PDB entry 8WA3 | electron microscopy, 2.86 A resolution | chains A and B of the 5 polymer chains in the assembly

Chain A:
Molecule: Guanine nucleotide-binding protein G(s) subunit alpha isoforms short
Organism: Bos taurus
UniProtKB: P04896 (GNAS2_BOVIN); residues 1-394 here = UniProt positions 1-394
Sequence (394 residues; numbered 1 to 394; the number before each row is that of its first residue):
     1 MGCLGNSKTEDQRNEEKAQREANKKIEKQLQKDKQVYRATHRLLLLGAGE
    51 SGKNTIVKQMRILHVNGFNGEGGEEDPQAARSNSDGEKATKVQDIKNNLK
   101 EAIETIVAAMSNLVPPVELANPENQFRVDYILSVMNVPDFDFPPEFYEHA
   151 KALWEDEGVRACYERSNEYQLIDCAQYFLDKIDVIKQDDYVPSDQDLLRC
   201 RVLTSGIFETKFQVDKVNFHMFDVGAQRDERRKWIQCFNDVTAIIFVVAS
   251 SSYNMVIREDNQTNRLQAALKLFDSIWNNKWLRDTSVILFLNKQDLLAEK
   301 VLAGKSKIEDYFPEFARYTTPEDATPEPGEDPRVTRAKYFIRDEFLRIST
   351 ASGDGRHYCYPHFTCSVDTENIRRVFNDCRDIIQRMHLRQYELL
Not modelled in the structure: 1-8, 61-204, 252-261
Construct notes: engineered mutation Asn54 (Ser in P04896), Ala226 (Gly in P04896), Ala268 (Glu in P04896), Lys271 (Asn in P04896), Asp274 (Lys in P04896), Lys280 (Arg in P04896), Asp284 (Thr in P04896), Thr285 (Ile in P04896), Ser366 (Ala in P04896)
UniProt features mapped onto this chain:
  - region: Arg42 to Lys53, Thr55 (G1 motif), Asp196 to Thr204 (G2 motif), Phe219 to Gly225, Gln227, Arg228 (G3 motif), Ile288 to Asp295 (G4 motif), Thr364, Cys365, Val367 to Thr369 (G5 motif)
  - binding site (GTP): Gly47 to Lys53, Thr55, Leu197 to Thr204, Asp223 to Gly225, Gln227, Asn292 to Asp295
  - binding site (Mg(2+)): Thr204
  - modified residue: Ser352 (Phosphoserine)
  - lipidation: Gly2 (N-palmitoyl glycine), Cys3 (S-palmitoyl cysteine)
  - cross-link: Lys300 (Glycyl lysine isopeptide (Lys-Gly) (interchain with G-Cter in ubiquitin))

Chain B:
Molecule: Guanine nucleotide-binding protein G(I)/G(S)/G(T) subunit beta-1, O-antigen polymerase
Organism: Rattus norvegicus
UniProtKB: chimeric construct of P54311, A0A0P6XLS5: residues 2-340 from P54311 (GBB1_RAT) positions 2-340 (same numbers); residues 359-366 from A0A0P6XLS5 positions 218-225 (UniProt number = residue number - 141)
Sequence (371 residues; row label = number of the first residue in the row; numbers below 1 keep their minus sign (Met-4 is residue -4)):
    -4 MGSLLQSELDQLRQEAEQLKNQIRDARKACADATLSQITNNIDPVGRIQM
    46 RTRRTLRGHLAKIYAMHWGTDSRLLVSASQDGKLIIWDSYTTNKVHAIPL
    96 RSSWVMTCAYAPSGNYVACGGLDNICSIYNLKTREGNVRVSRELAGHTGY
   146 LSCCRFLDDNQIVTSSGDTTCALWDIETGQQTTTFTGHTGDVMSLSLAPD
   196 TRLFVSGACDASAKLWDVREGMCRQTFTGHESDINAICFFPNGNAFATGS
   246 DDATCRLFDLRADQELMTYSHDNIICGITSVSFSKSGRLLLAGYDDFNCN
   296 VWDALKADRAGVLAGHDNRVSCLGVTDDGMAVATGSWDSFLKIWNGSSGG
   346 GGSGGGGSSGVSGWRLFKKIS
Not modelled in the structure: -4 to 2, 344-366
Construct notes: initiating methionine (-4); expression tag (-3 to 1); linker (341-358)
UniProt features mapped onto this chain:
  - modified residue: Ser2 (N-acetylserine), His266 (Phosphohistidine)

Interface between chain A and chain B:
Pairs across the interface (56; chain A residue first):
  Gln19(A) with Asp83(B), hydrogen bond; Thr86(B), hydrogen bond; Asn88(B), hydrogen bond
  Asn23(A) with Asn88(B), hydrogen bond; Lys89(B)
  Ile26(A) with Lys89(B); Val90(B); His91(B); Ala92(B), hydrophobic
  Glu27(A) with Lys89(B), salt bridge
  Leu30(A) with Gly53(B); Ile80(B), hydrophobic; Lys89(B)
  Asp33(A) with Lys78(B), salt bridge
  Lys34(A) with Leu55(B)
  Tyr37(A) with Leu55(B), hydrophobic; Ala56(B); Asp76(B)
  Ser205(A) with Asp118(B)
  Gly206(A) with Leu117(B); Asn119(B)
  Ile207(A) with Trp99(B); Leu117(B)
  Phe222(A) with Trp99(B)
  Ala226(A) with Asn119(B), hydrogen bond (backbone-side chain); Thr143(B)
  Gln227(A) with Leu117(B), hydrogen bond (side chain-backbone); Asn119(B), hydrogen bond; Tyr145(B), hydrogen bond (side chain-backbone)
  Arg228(A) with Asp163(B); Asp186(B), salt bridge
  Arg232(A) with Cys204(B), hydrogen bond (side chain-backbone); Asp228(B), salt bridge
  Lys233(A) with Tyr145(B); Met188(B); Cys204(B); Asp228(B), salt bridge; Asn230(B), hydrogen bond; Asp246(B), salt bridge
  Trp234(A) with Leu117(B), hydrophobic; Tyr145(B)
  Gln236(A) with Tyr59(B); Arg314(B); Trp332(B)
  Cys237(A) with Lys57(B), hydrogen bond (backbone-side chain); Tyr59(B); Trp99(B); Met101(B), hydrophobic
  Phe238(A) with Trp99(B), hydrophobic; Leu117(B), hydrophobic
  Asn239(A) with Lys57(B), hydrogen bond; Trp332(B)
  Asp240(A) with Lys57(B), salt bridge
  Val241(A) with Trp99(B), hydrophobic
  Trp281(A) with Asp290(B); Arg314(B)
Also at the interface, not in a pair above, chain A (28 interface residues in all): Ala22, Arg38, Glu230
Also at the interface, not in a pair above, chain B (39 interface residues in all): Gln75, Ser97, Gly144, Gly162, Thr164, Thr184, Gly185

In short:
28 residues of chain A face 39 of chain B across their interface; the contacts include 12 hydrogen bonds and 7
salt bridges. Polar pairs include Glu27(A)-Lys89(B), Asp33(A)-Lys78(B) and Arg228(A)-Asp186(B). Curated
annotation (UniProt) lists 24 GTP-binding residues and Mg2+-binding residue Thr204(A) on chain A.
Here chain A is Guanine nucleotide-binding protein G(s) subunit alpha isoforms short (Bos taurus) and chain B
is Guanine nucleotide-binding protein G(I)/G(S)/G(T) subunit beta-1, O-antigen polymerase (Rattus norvegicus).
Entry 8WA3 (Cryo-EM structure of peptide free and Gs-coupled GIPR) was determined by electron microscopy (same
publication as 8WG7 and 8WG8).
